6XTY - chains B and C of the 14 polymer chains in the assembly; structure by electron microscopy, 6.77 A resolution (low resolution: residue-level contacts below are approximate; hydrogen-bond / salt-bridge calls are withheld).

== Chain B ==
Name: DNA replication complex GINS protein PSF2
Organism: Homo sapiens
Reference sequence: Q9Y248 (PSF2_HUMAN); residue numbers follow UniProt; this construct covers 1-185
Sequence (185 residues; row label = number of the first residue in the row):
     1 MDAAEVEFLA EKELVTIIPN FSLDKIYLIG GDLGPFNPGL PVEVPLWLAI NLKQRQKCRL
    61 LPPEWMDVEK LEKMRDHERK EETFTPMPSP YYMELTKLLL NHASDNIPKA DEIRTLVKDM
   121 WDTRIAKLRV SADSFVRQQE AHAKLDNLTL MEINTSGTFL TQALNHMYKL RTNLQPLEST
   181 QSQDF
Disordered / not traced: 177-185
UniProt features mapped onto this chain:
  - modified residue: M1 (N-acetylmethionine), T180 (Phosphothreonine), S182 (Phosphoserine)
  - cross-link: K109 (Glycyl lysine isopeptide (Lys-Gly) (interchain with G-Cter in SUMO2))

== Chain C ==
Name: DNA replication complex GINS protein PSF3
Organism: Homo sapiens
Reference sequence: Q9BRX5 (PSF3_HUMAN); numbering as in UniProt (aligned over 1-216)
Sequence (216 residues; each row starts with the number of its first residue):
     1 MSEAYFRVES GALGPEENFL SLDDILMSHE KLPVRTETAM PRLGAFFLER SAGAETDNAV
    61 PQGSKLELPL WLAKGLFDNK RRILSVELPK IYQEGWRTVF SADPNVVDLH KMGPHFYGFG
   121 SQLLHFDSPE NADISQSLLQ TFIGRFRRIM DSSQNAYNED TSALVARLDE MERGLFQTGQ
   181 KGLNDFQCWE KGQASQITAS NLVQNYKKRK FTDMED
Disordered / not traced: 1-2, 48-57, 207-216
UniProt features mapped onto this chain:
  - region: M1 to E16 (Not essential for folding and stability of GINS complex, but may regulate accessibility to the central complex pore)

== Interface between chain B and chain C ==
Residue-residue contacts (38; chain B residue first):
  D2(B) with D185(C)
  A3(B) with W189(C)
  E7(B) with W189(C)
  E94(B) with W189(C)
  K97(B) with W189(C); E190(C)
  W121(B) with F186(C)
  R129(B) with D151(C)
  D133(B) with R147(C)
  V136(B) with F146(C)
  R137(B) with R147(C)
  Q139(B) with Q140(C); I143(C)
  M151(B) with F186(C)
  S156(B) with Q154(C)
  T158(B) with T178(C)
  F159(B) with M150(C); Q154(C); L175(C)
  Q162(B) with G174(C); L175(C); T178(C)
  A163(B) with F142(C); F146(C); L175(C)
  H166(B) with L13(C); M171(C)
  M167(B) with F142(C); I143(C)
  K169(B) with L13(C)
  L170(B) with S135(C); F142(C)
  N173(B) with S121(C); L124(C); S135(C)
  L174(B) with N131(C); A132(C); S135(C)
Interface residues without a listed pair, chain B (28 interface residues in all): A4, M93, A132, T155, R171
Interface residues without a listed pair, chain C (30 interface residues in all): Y117, L138, L139, I149, S153, G179, G182, A194

== Overview ==
28 residues of chain B face 30 of chain C across their interface.
Chain B is DNA replication complex GINS protein PSF2 and chain C is DNA replication complex GINS protein PSF3,
both from Homo sapiens; the structure, CryoEM structure of human CMG bound to AND-1 (CMGA), was determined by
electron microscopy together with 6XTX from the same study.
